Entry 3QQ1 (X-ray diffraction, 2.70 A resolution); this record covers chains B and C of the 4 polymer chains in the assembly.

Chain B (and C):
Name: 2-dehydro-3-deoxyphosphooctonate aldolase
From: Neisseria meningitidis
Notes: EC 2.5.1.55; chain C of this document is another copy of the same molecule, construct and numbering; everything in this record applies to it too
UniProt: Q9JZ55 (KDSA_NEIMB); aligned to UniProt positions 1-279 over residues 1-279 (the alignment contains insertions or deletions, so no single offset holds)
Sequence (279 residues; row label = number of the first residue in the row):
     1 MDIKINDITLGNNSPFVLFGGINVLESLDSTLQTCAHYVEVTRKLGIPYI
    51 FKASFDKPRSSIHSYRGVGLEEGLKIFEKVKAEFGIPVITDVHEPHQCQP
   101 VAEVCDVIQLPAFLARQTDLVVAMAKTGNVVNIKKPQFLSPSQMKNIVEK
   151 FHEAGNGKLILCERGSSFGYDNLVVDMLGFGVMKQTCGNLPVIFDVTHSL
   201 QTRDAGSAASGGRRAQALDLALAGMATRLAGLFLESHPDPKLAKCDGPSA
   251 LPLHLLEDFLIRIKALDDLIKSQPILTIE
Unresolved in the structure: 202-211, 237-253, 279 (chain C: 202-213, 237-251, 277-279)
Differences from the reference sequence: engineered mutation Pro-58 (Asn59 in Q9JZ55)

Interface between chain B and chain C:
Pairs across the interface (6):
  Phe-168(B) / Gly-169(C)
  Phe-168(B) / Tyr-170(C)  hydrophobic
  Gly-169(B) / Phe-168(C)
  Gly-169(B) / Gly-169(C)
  Tyr-170(B) / Phe-168(C)
  Tyr-170(B) / Asn-172(C)
Also at the interface, not in a pair above, chain B (4 interface residues in all): Asn-172

Overview:
The chain B/chain C interface involves 4 residues from each chain.
Both chains are 2-dehydro-3-deoxyphosphooctonate aldolase (Neisseria meningitidis). Entry 3QQ1 (Crystal
structure of a double mutant [A58P, DEL(N59)] of 3-deoxy-D-manno-octulosonate 8-phosphate synthase (KDO8PS)
from Neisseria meningitidis) was determined by X-ray diffraction (same publication as 3QPY, 3QPZ and 3QQ0).
